Entry 8D6Y (electron microscopy, 10.00 A resolution (very low resolution: no residue pairs are listed; an interface is given only as per-side residue counts)); this record covers chains o and G of the 41 polymer chains in the assembly.

== Chain o (and G) ==
Molecule: Proteasome subunit alpha
Organism: Mycobacterium tuberculosis
Notes: EC 3.4.25.1; chain G of this document is another copy of the same molecule, construct and numbering; everything in this record applies to it too
UniProt: A5U4D5 (PSA_MYCTA); numbering as in UniProt (aligned over 1-248)
Amino-acid sequence (248 residues; numbered 1 to 248; the number before each row is that of its first residue):
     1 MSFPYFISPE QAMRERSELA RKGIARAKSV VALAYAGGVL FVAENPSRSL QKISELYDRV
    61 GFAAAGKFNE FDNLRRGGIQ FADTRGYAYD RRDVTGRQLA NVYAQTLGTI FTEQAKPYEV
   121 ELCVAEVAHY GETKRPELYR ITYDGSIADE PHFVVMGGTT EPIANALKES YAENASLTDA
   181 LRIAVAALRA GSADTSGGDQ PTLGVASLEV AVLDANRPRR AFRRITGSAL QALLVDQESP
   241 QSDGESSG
Unresolved in the structure: 1-7, 191-202, 235-248
From the paper describing this entry:
  - mutagenesis - E119A: abolished catalytic activity on Pup-FabD
  - mutagenesis - D144A, S146A: decreased catalytic activity on Pup-FabD

== Chain o / chain G interface ==
At this resolution (10 A) residue pairs are not listed: 11 residues of chain o and 8 of chain G lie at the interface.

== Overview ==
11 residues of chain o and 8 residues of chain G are in contact. The paper reports that D144A and S146A of
chain o reduce catalytic activity on Pup-FabD; E119A of chain o abolishes catalytic activity on Pup-FabD.
Chain o and chain G are both Proteasome subunit alpha (Mycobacterium tuberculosis); the structure, Structure
of the Mycobacterium tuberculosis 20S proteasome bound to the ADP-bound Mpa ATPase, was determined by electron
microscopy, deposited together with 8D6V, 8D6W and 8D6X.
